Entry 1K5M (X-ray diffraction, 2.70 A resolution); this record covers chains B and C of the 4 polymer chains in the assembly.

[Chain B]
Molecule: CHIMERA OF HRV14 COAT PROTEIN VP2 (P1B) AND the V3 loop of HIV-1 gp120
Source organism: Human rhinovirus 14
UniProtKB: chimeric construct of P03303, P05877: residues 1301-1459 from P03303 (POLG_HRV14) positions 70-228 (UniProt number = residue number - 1231); residues 1463-1474 from P05877 positions 314-325 (UniProt number = residue number - 1149); residues 1475-1577 from P03303 (POLG_HRV14) positions 229-331 (UniProt number = residue number - 1246)
Chain sequence (277 residues; row label = number of the first residue in the row):
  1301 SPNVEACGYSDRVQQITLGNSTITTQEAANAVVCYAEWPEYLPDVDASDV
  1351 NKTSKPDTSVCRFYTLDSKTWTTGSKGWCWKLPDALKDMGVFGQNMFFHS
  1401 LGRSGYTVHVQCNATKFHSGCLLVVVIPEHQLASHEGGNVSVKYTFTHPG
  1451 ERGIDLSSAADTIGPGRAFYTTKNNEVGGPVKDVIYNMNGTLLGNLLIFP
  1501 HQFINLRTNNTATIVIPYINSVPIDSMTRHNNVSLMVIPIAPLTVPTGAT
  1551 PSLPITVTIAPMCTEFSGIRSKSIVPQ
Unresolved in the structure: 1301-1307
Construct notes: linker (1460-1462)
Swiss-Prot annotation at these positions:
  - site: Gln1577 (Cleavage)

[Chain C]
Molecule: Coat protein VP3 (P1C)
Source organism: Human rhinovirus 14
UniProtKB: P03303 (POLG_HRV14); residues 1601-1836 here correspond to UniProt positions 332-567 (UniProt number = residue number - 1269)
Chain sequence (236 residues; numbered 1601 to 1836; the number before each row is that of its first residue):
  1601 GLPTTTLPGSGQFLTTDDRQSPSALPNYEPTPRIHIPGKVHNLLEIIQVD
  1651 TLIPMNNTHTKDEVNSYLIPLNANRQNEQVFGTNLFIGDGVFKTTLLGEI
  1701 VQYYTHWSGSLRFSLMYTGPALSSAKLILAYTPPGARGPQDRREAMLGTH
  1751 VVWDIGLQSTIVMTIPWTSGVQFRYTDPDTYTSAGFLSCWYQTSLILPPE
  1801 TTGQVYLLSFISACPDFKLRLMKDTQTISQTVALTE
Swiss-Prot annotation at these positions:
  - region: Ala1833 to Glu1836 (Amphipathic alpha-helix)

[Chain B / chain C interface]
Residue-residue contacts (70; chain B residue first):
  Tyr1335(B) - Gly1638(C)
  Glu1337(B) - His1635(C)  salt bridge
  Glu1337(B) - Pro1637(C)
  Asp1346(B) - Arg1633(C)
  Asp1346(B) - Ile1634(C)
  Asp1346(B) - His1635(C)  hydrogen bond (side chain-backbone)
  Lys1416(B) - Pro1720(C)
  Lys1416(B) - Ala1721(C)  hydrogen bond (backbone-backbone)
  Lys1416(B) - Leu1722(C)  hydrogen bond (backbone-backbone)
  Phe1417(B) - Pro1720(C)
  Phe1417(B) - Leu1722(C)  hydrophobic
  Phe1417(B) - Pro1799(C)
  Phe1417(B) - Thr1801(C)
  His1418(B) - Pro1720(C)
  Ser1419(B) - Thr1718(C)
  Ser1419(B) - Gly1719(C)
  Ser1419(B) - Pro1720(C)
  Gly1420(B) - Thr1718(C)
  Cys1421(B) - Thr1718(C)
  Asn1439(B) - Glu1836(C)
  Asp1461(B) - Lys1661(C)
  Asp1461(B) - Asp1662(C)
  Thr1462(B) - Lys1661(C)
  Thr1462(B) - Glu1663(C)
  Thr1462(B) - Val1664(C)
  Ile1463(B) - Glu1663(C)
  Ile1463(B) - Asn1665(C)
  Ile1485(B) - Asp1662(C)
  Ile1485(B) - Glu1663(C)
  Ile1485(B) - Tyr1667(C)  hydrophobic
  Tyr1486(B) - Asp1662(C)  hydrogen bond
  Leu1492(B) - Tyr1667(C)
  Leu1492(B) - Thr1694(C)
  Leu1493(B) - Val1664(C)  hydrophobic
  Gly1494(B) - Thr1651(C)
  Gly1494(B) - Leu1652(C)  hydrogen bond (backbone-backbone)
  Gly1494(B) - Tyr1667(C)  hydrogen bond (backbone-side chain)
  Asn1495(B) - Thr1651(C)  hydrogen bond
  Asn1495(B) - Thr1694(C)  hydrogen bond (side chain-backbone)
  Asn1495(B) - Thr1695(C)
  Asn1495(B) - Leu1696(C)  hydrogen bond (side chain-backbone)
  Leu1497(B) - Val1649(C)
  Leu1497(B) - Asp1650(C)
  Leu1497(B) - Phe1810(C)  hydrophobic
  Ile1498(B) - Leu1696(C)  hydrophobic
  Asn1505(B) - Met1716(C)
  Asn1505(B) - Tyr1717(C)  hydrogen bond (side chain-backbone)
  Asn1505(B) - Thr1718(C)
  Arg1507(B) - Tyr1717(C)
  Arg1507(B) - Gly1719(C)  hydrogen bond (side chain-backbone)
  Arg1507(B) - Pro1720(C)  hydrogen bond (side chain-backbone)
  Arg1507(B) - Ala1721(C)
  Arg1507(B) - Ser1723(C)
  Arg1507(B) - Ile1755(C)
  Arg1507(B) - Gly1756(C)  hydrogen bond (side chain-backbone)
  Thr1508(B) - Ser1759(C)
  Tyr1518(B) - Pro1637(C)
  Asn1520(B) - Ile1636(C)
  Ser1521(B) - Ile1634(C)
  Val1522(B) - Ile1634(C)
  Pro1523(B) - Ile1634(C)
  Ile1540(B) - Val1664(C)
  Ile1540(B) - Leu1668(C)
  Ile1540(B) - Leu1808(C)  hydrophobic
  Ala1541(B) - Leu1668(C)  hydrophobic
  Ala1541(B) - Thr1718(C)
  Pro1542(B) - Leu1668(C)
  Pro1542(B) - Tyr1806(C)  hydrophobic
  Pro1546(B) - Glu1800(C)
  Thr1547(B) - Glu1800(C)  hydrogen bond (backbone-backbone)
Also at the interface, not in a pair above, chain B (40 interface residues in all): Gly1464, Phe1503, Pro1517, Ile1519, Pro1539, Thr1544
Also at the interface, not in a pair above, chain C (42 interface residues in all): Ile1646, Pro1798, Thr1802, Val1805

[In short]
40 residues of chain B face 42 of chain C across their interface; the contacts include 14 hydrogen bonds and 1
salt bridge. Polar pairs include Glu1337(B)-His1635(C), Asp1346(B)-His1635(C) and Tyr1486(B)-Asp1662(C).
Chain B is CHIMERA OF HRV14 COAT PROTEIN VP2 (P1B) AND the V3 loop of HIV-1 gp120 and chain C is Coat protein
VP3 (P1C), both from Human rhinovirus 14; the structure, Crystal Structure of a Human Rhinovirus Type 14:Human
Immunodeficiency Virus Type 1 V3 Loop Chimeric Virus ..., was determined by X-ray diffraction.
